6JL9 - chain A; structure by X-ray diffraction, 2.00 A resolution.

[Chain A]
Protein: Ependymin-related 1
From: Xenopus tropicalis
Reference sequence: F6VRB7 (F6VRB7_XENTR); residues 37-220 here correspond to UniProt positions 1-184 (UniProt number = residue number - 36)
Amino-acid sequence (196 residues; row label = number of the first residue in the row):
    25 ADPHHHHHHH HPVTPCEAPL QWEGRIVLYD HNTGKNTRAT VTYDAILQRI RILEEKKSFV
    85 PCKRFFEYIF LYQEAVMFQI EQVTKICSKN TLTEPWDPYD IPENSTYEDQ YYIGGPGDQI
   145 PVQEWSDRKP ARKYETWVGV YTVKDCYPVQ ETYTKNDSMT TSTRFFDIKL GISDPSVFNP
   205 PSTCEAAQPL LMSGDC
Unresolved in the structure: 25-29, 219-220
Sequence notes: expression tag (25-36)
Disulfides: Cys40-Cys170, Cys111-Cys208
Metal / ion sites: Ca2+: Asp121, Pro122
Reported in the primary citation:
  - Ca2+ coordination: Asp121, Pro122
  - Ca2+ coordination through a water molecule: Asp124, Glu175, Tyr177

[In short]
Asp121 and Pro122 coordinate Ca2+. The paper reports water-mediated Ca2+ coordination by Asp124, Glu175 and
Tyr177; Ca2+ coordination by Asp121 and Pro122.
Chain A is Ependymin-related 1 (Xenopus tropicalis); the structure, Crystal structure of a frog ependymin
related protein, was determined by X-ray diffraction (same publication as 6JLA and 6JLD).
